PDB entry 8I9L | electron microscopy, 3.18 A resolution | chains C and D of the 6 polymer chains in the assembly

# Chain C
Molecule: C3a anaphylatoxin chemotactic receptor
Organism: Homo sapiens
UniProt: Q16581 (C3AR_HUMAN); residue numbers follow UniProt; this construct covers 2-482
Sequence (538 residues; each row starts with the number of its first residue; numbers below 1 keep their minus sign (Met-55 is residue -55)):
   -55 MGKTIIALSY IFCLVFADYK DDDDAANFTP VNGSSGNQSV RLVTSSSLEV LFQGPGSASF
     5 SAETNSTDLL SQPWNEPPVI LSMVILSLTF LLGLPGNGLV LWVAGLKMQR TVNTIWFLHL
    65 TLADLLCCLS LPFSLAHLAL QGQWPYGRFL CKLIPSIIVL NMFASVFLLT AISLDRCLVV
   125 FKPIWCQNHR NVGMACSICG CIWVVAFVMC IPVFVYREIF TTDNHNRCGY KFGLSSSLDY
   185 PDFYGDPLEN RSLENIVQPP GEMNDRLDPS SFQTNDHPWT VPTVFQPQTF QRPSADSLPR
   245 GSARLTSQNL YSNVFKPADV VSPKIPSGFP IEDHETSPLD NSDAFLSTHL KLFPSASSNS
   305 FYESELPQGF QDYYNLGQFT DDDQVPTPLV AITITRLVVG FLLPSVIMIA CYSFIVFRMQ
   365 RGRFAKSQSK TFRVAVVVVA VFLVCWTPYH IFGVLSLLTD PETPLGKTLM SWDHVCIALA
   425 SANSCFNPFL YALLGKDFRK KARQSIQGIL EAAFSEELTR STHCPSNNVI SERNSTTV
Unresolved in the structure: -55 to 17, 175-330, 451-482
Disulfide bonds: Cys95-Cys172
Differences from the reference sequence: initiating methionine (-55); expression tag (-54 to 1)
UniProt features mapped onto this chain:
  - modified residue: Tyr174 (Sulfotyrosine), Tyr184 (Sulfotyrosine), Tyr318 (Sulfotyrosine), Ser459 (Phosphoserine), Thr463 (Phosphothreonine)
  - glycosylation: Asn9 (N-linked (GlcNAc...) asparagine), Asn194 (N-linked (GlcNAc...) asparagine), Ser266 (O-linked (GalNAc...) serine)

# Chain D
Molecule: C3a anaphylatoxin
Organism: Homo sapiens
UniProt: P01024 (CO3_HUMAN); residues 1-77 here correspond to UniProt positions 672-748 (UniProt number = residue number + 671)
Sequence (77 residues; numbered 1 to 77; the number before each row is that of its first residue):
     1 SVQLTEKRMD KVGKYPKELR KCCEDGMREN PMRFSCQRRT RFISLGEACK KVFLDCCNYI
    61 TELRRQHARA SHLGLAR
Unresolved in the structure: 27-33
Disulfide bonds: Cys22-Cys49, Cys23-Cys56, Cys36-Cys57
UniProt features mapped onto this chain:
  - site: Leu73, Gly74 (Microbial infection: Cleavage), Ala76, Arg77 (Cleavage), Arg77 (Cleavage)
  - modified residue: Ser1 (Phosphoserine)

# Chain C / chain D interface
Pairs across the interface - 27 pairs, chain C then chain D:
  Phe77(C) - Leu75(D)  hydrophobic
  Ser78(C) - Leu75(D)
  Gln85(C) - His72(D)  hydrogen bond (backbone-side chain)
  Trp88(C) - Leu75(D)  hydrophobic
  Pro99(C) - Leu75(D)
  Ile102(C) - Leu75(D)
  Glu162(C) - Gln66(D)
  Phe164(C) - Gln66(D)
  Phe164(C) - Ala70(D)  hydrophobic
  Thr166(C) - Gln3(D)
  Arg171(C) - Ala70(D)
  Arg171(C) - Ser71(D)
  Gly173(C) - Ala70(D)
  Tyr174(C) - Arg77(D)  hydrogen bond (side chain-backbone)
  Leu333(C) - Arg69(D)
  Arg340(C) - Ala76(D)
  Arg340(C) - Arg77(D)  hydrogen bond (side chain-backbone)
  Tyr393(C) - Ala76(D)
  Tyr393(C) - Arg77(D)  hydrogen bond (backbone-side chain)
  Phe396(C) - Arg77(D)
  Gly397(C) - Arg77(D)
  Pro405(C) - Arg65(D)
  Pro405(C) - Ala68(D)  hydrophobic
  Asp417(C) - Arg77(D)  salt bridge
  His418(C) - Gly74(D)
  Ile421(C) - Ala76(D)  hydrophobic
  Ile421(C) - Arg77(D)
Also at the interface, not in a pair above, chain C (30 interface residues in all): His81, Gly86, Ile98, Val103, Val157, Asp167, Cys172, Pro392, Cys420
Also at the interface, not in a pair above, chain D (14 interface residues in all): His67, Leu73
From the paper, about this interface:
  - specific contacts: Arg340(C)-Arg77(D), Asp417(C)-Arg77(D), Gln3(D)-Asp167(C), Gln3(D)-Thr166(C) (hydrogen bond)
  - interface residues, chain D: Arg65(D), Arg77(D)

# In short
The interface between chain C and chain D involves 30 residues on one side and 14 on the other, with 4
hydrogen bonds and 1 salt bridge. Polar pairs include Asp417(C)-Arg77(D), Gln85(C)-His72(D) and
Tyr174(C)-Arg77(D). The authors report contacts between Arg340(C) and Arg77(D), Asp417(C) and Arg77(D) and
Gln3(D) and Asp167(C); a hydrogen bond between Gln3(D) and Thr166(C). From the paper: interface residues
Arg65(D) and Arg77(D).
Chain C is C3a anaphylatoxin chemotactic receptor and chain D is C3a anaphylatoxin, both from Homo sapiens;
the structure, Structure of C3a-C3aR-Go complex (Composite map), was determined by electron microscopy
together with 8HPT, 8HQC, 8I95, 8I97, 8I9A, 8I9S and 3 further entries from the same study.
